PDB entry 5N4K | X-ray diffraction, 1.49 A resolution | chains A and B

Chain A (and B):
Protein: Nucleoprotein
Source organism: Human coronavirus NL63
Notes: chain B of this document is another copy of the same molecule, construct and numbering; everything in this record applies to it too
Reference sequence: Q6Q1R8 (NCAP_CVHNL); numbering as in UniProt (aligned over 2-140)
Amino-acid sequence (150 residues; numbered -9 to 140; the number before each row is that of its first residue; numbers below 1 keep their minus sign (His-9 is residue -9)):
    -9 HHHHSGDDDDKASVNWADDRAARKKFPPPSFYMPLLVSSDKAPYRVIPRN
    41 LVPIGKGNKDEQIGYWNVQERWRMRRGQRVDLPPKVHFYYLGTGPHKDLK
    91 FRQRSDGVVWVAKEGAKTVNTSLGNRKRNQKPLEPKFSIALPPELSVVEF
Unresolved in the structure: -9 to 8, 67-68 (chain B: -9 to 9, 67-68)
Construct notes: expression tag (-9 to 1)
What the authors report for this chain:
  - binding site for sulfate ion: Gln59, Arg61, Arg63, Lys75, Arg116

How chain A and chain B interact:
Contacting residue pairs - 47 pairs, chain A then chain B:
  Arg10(A) with Arg94(B)
  Arg13(A) with Tyr34(B); Asp96(B)
  Lys14(A) with Tyr34(B); Asp96(B), hydrogen bond (backbone-side chain); Gly97(B)
  Lys15(A) with Ala32(B); Pro33(B); Tyr34(B); Val58(B); Gly97(B)
  Phe16(A) with Val58(B), hydrophobic; Glu60(B); Pro74(B), hydrophobic; Asp96(B)
  Pro17(A) with Val58(B); Asp96(B)
  Asp30(A) with Lys15(B), hydrogen bond (backbone-side chain)
  Ala32(A) with Lys15(B)
  Tyr34(A) with Arg13(B); Lys14(B)
  Val58(A) with Lys15(B); Phe16(B), hydrophobic; Pro17(B)
  Glu60(A) with Phe16(B); Arg118(B), salt bridge
  Pro74(A) with Phe16(B), hydrophobic
  Pro85(A) with His86(B); Ser95(B)
  His86(A) with Pro85(B); His86(B)
  Lys87(A) with Arg94(B), hydrogen bond (side chain-backbone)
  Asp88(A) with Asp88(B); Leu89(B); Gln93(B), hydrogen bond
  Leu89(A) with Asp88(B)
  Gln93(A) with Asp88(B), hydrogen bond
  Arg94(A) with Arg10(B)
  Ser95(A) with Pro85(B)
  Asp96(A) with Arg13(B); Lys14(B), hydrogen bond (side chain-backbone); Phe16(B); Pro17(B)
  Gly97(A) with Lys14(B); Lys15(B); Pro17(B)
  Arg118(A) with Glu60(B), salt bridge
Other interface residues (no listed pair), chain A (28 interface residues in all): Ala11, Pro18, Lys31, Pro33, Phe140
Other interface residues (no listed pair), chain B (27 interface residues in all): Ala11, Ala12, Pro18, Asp30, Met64
Interface features reported in the paper:
  - specific contacts: Asp30(A)-Lys15(B) (hydrogen bond), Glu60(A)-Arg118(B) (salt bridge), Asp88(A)-Gln93(B), Gln93(A)-Asp88(B), Arg118(A)-Glu60(B) (salt bridge)

Overview:
28 residues of chain A face 27 of chain B across their interface; the contacts include 6 hydrogen bonds and 2
salt bridges. Polar contacts include Glu60(A)-Arg118(B), Lys14(A)-Asp96(B) and Asp30(A)-Lys15(B). The authors
report a hydrogen bond between Asp30(A) and Lys15(B); salt bridges between Glu60(A) and Arg118(B) and
Arg118(A) and Glu60(B); contacts between Asp88(A) and Gln93(B) and Gln93(A) and Asp88(B). The paper reports a
binding site for sulfate ion at Gln59(A), Arg61(A) and Arg63(A) among others.
Chain A and chain B are both Nucleoprotein (Human coronavirus NL63); the structure, N-terminal domain of a
human Coronavirus NL63 nucleocapsid protein, was determined by X-ray diffraction together with 5EPW from the
same study.
